9DTS - chains A and W; structure by X-ray diffraction, 1.69 A resolution.

# Chain A
Protein: Eukaryotic initiation factor 4A-I
Source organism: Homo sapiens
Notes: EC 3.6.4.13
UniProtKB: P60842 (IF4A1_HUMAN); residue numbers follow UniProt; this construct covers 21-406
Chain sequence (388 residues; row label = number of the first residue in the row):
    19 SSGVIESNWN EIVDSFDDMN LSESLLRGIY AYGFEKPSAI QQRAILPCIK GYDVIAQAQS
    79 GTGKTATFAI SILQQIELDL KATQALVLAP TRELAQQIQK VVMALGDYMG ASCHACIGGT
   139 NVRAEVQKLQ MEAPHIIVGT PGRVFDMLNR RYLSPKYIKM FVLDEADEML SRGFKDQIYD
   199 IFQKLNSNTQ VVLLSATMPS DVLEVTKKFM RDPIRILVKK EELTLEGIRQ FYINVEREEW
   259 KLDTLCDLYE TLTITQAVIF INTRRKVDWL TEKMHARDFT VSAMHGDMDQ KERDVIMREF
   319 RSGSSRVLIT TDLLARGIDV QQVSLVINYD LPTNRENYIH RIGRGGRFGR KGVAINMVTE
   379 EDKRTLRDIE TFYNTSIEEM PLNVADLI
Disordered / not traced: 19-28
Sequence notes: cloning artifact (19-20)
Small-molecule neighbours:
  - A1BB1 ((3aR,4R,5S,5aR,10bR)-3a-hydroxy-N,8,10-trimethoxy-5a-(4-methoxyphenyl)-N,2-dimethyl-5-phenyl-3a,4,5,5a-tetrahydro-1H-[1]benzofuro[3',2':1,5]cyclopenta[1,2-d]imidazole-4-carboxamide): Arg110, Pro159, Gly160, Phe163, Asp164, Asn167, Gln195, Asp198
  - AMP-PNP (ANP; phosphoaminophosphonic acid-adenylate ester): Phe34, Tyr50, Phe52, Lys54, Pro55, Ser56, Gln59, Gln77, Ser78, Gly79, Thr80, Gly81, Lys82, Thr83, Ala84, Glu183, Ala214, Gly335, Asp337, Gln339, Arg362, Arg365, Phe366
Curated features (UniProtKB/Swiss-Prot):
  - motif: Asp32 to Gln60 (Q motif), Asp182 to Asp185 (DEAD box)
  - binding site (ATP): Ala76 to Thr83
  - modified residue: Lys118 (N6-acetyllysine), Thr158 (Phosphothreonine), Lys174 (N6-acetyllysine), Lys193 (N6-acetyllysine), Lys238 (N6-acetyllysine)
  - cross-link (Glycyl lysine isopeptide (Lys-Gly)): Lys146 (interchain with G-Cter in SUMO2), Lys225 (interchain with G-Cter in SUMO2), Lys238 (interchain with G-Cter in SUMO2), Lys309 (interchain with G-Cter in SUMO2), Lys369 (interchain with G-Cter in SUMO2), Lys381 (interchain with G-Cter in SUMO2)

# Chain W
Molecule: 10-nt RNA strand
Sequence (10 nucleotides; row label = number of the first residue in the row):
     1 AGAGAGAGAG
Disordered / not traced: 9-10
Small-molecule neighbours: A1BB1 ((3aR,4R,5S,5aR,10bR)-3a-hydroxy-N,8,10-trimethoxy-5a-(4-methoxyphenyl)-N,2-dimethyl-5-phenyl-3a,4,5,5a-tetrahydro-1H-[1]benzofuro[3',2':1,5]cyclopenta[1,2-d]imidazole-4-carboxamide): A5, G6, A7

# Chain A / chain W interface
Contacting residue pairs (39):
  Pro108(A) - G4(W)  hydrogen bond to the sugar
  Pro108(A) - A5(W)  sugar contact
  Thr109(A) - G4(W)  sugar contact
  Thr109(A) - A5(W)  phosphate contact
  Arg110(A) - A5(W)  salt bridge to the phosphate
  Arg110(A) - G6(W)  salt bridge to the phosphate
  Arg110(A) - A7(W)  salt bridge to the phosphate
  Gly136(A) - G6(W)  hydrogen bond to the phosphate
  Gly136(A) - A7(W)  phosphate contact
  Gly137(A) - A7(W)  hydrogen bond to the phosphate
  Val140(A) - A7(W)  sugar contact
  Thr158(A) - A5(W)  phosphate contact
  Thr158(A) - G6(W)  hydrogen bond to the phosphate
  Pro159(A) - A5(W)  sugar contact
  Gly160(A) - A5(W)  hydrogen bond to the sugar
  Gly160(A) - G6(W)  sugar contact
  Arg161(A) - G6(W)  hydrogen bond to the sugar
  Arg161(A) - A7(W)  salt bridge to the phosphate
  Asp164(A) - G6(W)  hydrogen bond to the sugar
  Glu186(A) - A3(W)  base contact
  Gly191(A) - G4(W)  hydrogen bond to the base
  Phe192(A) - G4(W)  sugar contact
  Phe192(A) - A5(W)  sugar contact
  Gln195(A) - G4(W)  base contact
  Gln195(A) - A5(W)  hydrogen bond to the sugar
  Asn280(A) - G2(W)  hydrogen bond to the sugar
  Asn280(A) - A3(W)  sugar contact
  Thr281(A) - G2(W)  phosphate contact
  Thr281(A) - A3(W)  phosphate contact
  Arg282(A) - A3(W)  salt bridge to the phosphate
  Arg282(A) - G4(W)  salt bridge to the phosphate
  His303(A) - G4(W)  phosphate contact
  Gly304(A) - G4(W)  hydrogen bond to the phosphate
  Arg311(A) - A5(W)  salt bridge to the phosphate
  Thr329(A) - A3(W)  hydrogen bond to the phosphate
  Thr329(A) - G4(W)  hydrogen bond to the phosphate
  Asp330(A) - A3(W)  sugar contact
  Leu331(A) - A3(W)  hydrogen bond to the sugar
  Leu331(A) - G4(W)  phosphate contact
Other interface residues (no listed pair), chain A (28 interface residues in all): Glu111, Ile135, Thr138, Arg168

# In short
28 residues of chain A and 6 residues of chain W are in contact; the contacts include 14 hydrogen bonds and 7
salt bridges. Among the polar pairs are Gly191(A)-G4(W), Pro108(A)-G4(W) and Gly160(A)-A5(W). Compound A1BB1
is bound between chain A and chain W.
Chain A is Eukaryotic initiation factor 4A-I (Homo sapiens) and chain W is a 10-nt RNA strand; the structure,
Crystal structure of the human eIF4A1/AMPPNP/amidino-rocaglate/polypurine RNA complex, was determined by X-ray
diffraction.
